PDB entry 7OXE | X-ray diffraction, 2.28 A resolution | chains A and B

Chain A:
Molecule: ER lumen protein-retaining receptor 2
Organism: Gallus gallus
UniProtKB: Q5ZKX9 (ERD22_CHICK); residue numbers follow UniProt; this construct covers 1-212
Sequence (212 residues; each row starts with the number of its first residue):
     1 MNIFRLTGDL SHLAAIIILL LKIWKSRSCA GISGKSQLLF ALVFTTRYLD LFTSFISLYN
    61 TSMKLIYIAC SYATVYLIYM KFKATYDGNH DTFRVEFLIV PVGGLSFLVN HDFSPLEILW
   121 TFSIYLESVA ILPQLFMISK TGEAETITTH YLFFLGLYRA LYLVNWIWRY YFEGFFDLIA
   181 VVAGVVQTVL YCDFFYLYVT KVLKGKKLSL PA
Disordered / not traced: 211-212
Curated features (UniProtKB/Swiss-Prot):
  - region: Arg47, Tyr48 (Interaction with the K-D-E-L motif on target proteins), Arg159 to Arg169 (Interaction with the K-D-E-L motif on target proteins), Lys204 to Lys207 (Important for recycling of cargo proteins with the sequence motif K-D-E-L from the Golgi to the endoplasmic reticulum)
  - site: Arg5 (Interaction with the K-D-E-L motif on target proteins), Ser54 (Interaction with the K-D-E-L motif on target proteins), Glu117 (Interaction with the K-D-E-L motif on target proteins), Asp193 (Important for recycling of cargo proteins with the sequence motif K-D-E-L from the Golgi to the endoplasmic reticulum)
  - mutagenesis: His12 (H12A: Loss of binding to the sequence motif K-D-E-L), Arg47 (R47K: Loss of binding to the sequence motif K-D-E-L), Glu127 (E127A/Q: Loss of binding to the sequence motif K-D-E-L), Tyr158 (Y158F: Loss of binding to the sequence motif K-D-E-L)
Reported in the primary citation:
  - contacts within the chain: Asp9-His12 (water-mediated contact), Glu127-Tyr158 (hydrogen bond)
  - mutagenesis - D9A: decreased localization to K/R/HDEL retrieval sequences
  - mutagenesis - D9N: decreased localization to HDEL-containing cargo

Chain B:
Molecule: Thr-ala-glu-his-asp-glu-phe
Sequence (7 residues; each row starts with the number of its first residue):
     1 TAEHDEF
Disordered / not traced: 1

Interface between chain A and chain B:
Contacting residue pairs - 23 pairs, chain A then chain B:
  Arg5(A) - Asp5(B)  hydrogen bond (side chain-backbone)
  Arg5(A) - Glu6(B)
  Arg5(A) - Phe7(B)
  Asp9(A) - Phe7(B)
  Arg47(A) - Phe7(B)  hydrogen bond (side chain-backbone)
  Tyr48(A) - Phe7(B)  hydrogen bond (side chain-backbone)
  Asp50(A) - His4(B)
  Ser54(A) - Glu3(B)  hydrogen bond
  Ile56(A) - Glu3(B)
  Tyr59(A) - Phe7(B)  hydrophobic
  Asn60(A) - Phe7(B)
  Met63(A) - Phe7(B)  hydrophobic
  Tyr67(A) - Phe7(B)  hydrophobic
  Glu117(A) - Ala2(B)
  Glu117(A) - His4(B)  salt bridge
  Trp120(A) - His4(B)
  Arg159(A) - Phe7(B)  hydrogen bond (side chain-backbone)
  Tyr162(A) - Glu6(B)
  Tyr162(A) - Phe7(B)  hydrogen bond (side chain-backbone)
  Asn165(A) - Glu6(B)  hydrogen bond
  Trp166(A) - Glu6(B)  hydrogen bond
  Arg169(A) - Asp5(B)  salt bridge
  Arg169(A) - Glu6(B)  salt bridge
Also at the interface, not in a pair above, chain A (21 interface residues in all): Lys64, Phe175, Asp177
The authors on this interface:
  - interface residues, chain A: His12(A), Tyr158(A)

In short:
21 residues of chain A and 6 residues of chain B are in contact, with 8 hydrogen bonds and 3 salt bridges.
Polar contacts include Glu117(A)-His4(B), Arg169(A)-Asp5(B) and Arg169(A)-Glu6(B). UniProt lists 4 mutagenesis
sites on chain A. From the paper: D9A of chain A reduces localization to K/R/HDEL retrieval sequences;
interface residues His12(A) and Tyr158(A).
Here chain A is ER lumen protein-retaining receptor 2 (Gallus gallus) and chain B is
Thr-ala-glu-his-asp-glu-phe. Entry 7OXE (Crystal structure of the KDEL receptor bound to HDEF peptide at pH
6.0) was determined by X-ray diffraction (same publication as 8APY and 7OYE).
